PDB entry 2CFU | X-ray diffraction, 1.90 A resolution | chain A

[Chain A]
Molecule: SDSA1
Organism: Pseudomonas aeruginosa
Reference sequence: Q9I5I9 (Q9I5I9_PSEAE); numbering as in UniProt (aligned over 1-658)
Chain sequence (658 residues; row label = number of the first residue in the row):
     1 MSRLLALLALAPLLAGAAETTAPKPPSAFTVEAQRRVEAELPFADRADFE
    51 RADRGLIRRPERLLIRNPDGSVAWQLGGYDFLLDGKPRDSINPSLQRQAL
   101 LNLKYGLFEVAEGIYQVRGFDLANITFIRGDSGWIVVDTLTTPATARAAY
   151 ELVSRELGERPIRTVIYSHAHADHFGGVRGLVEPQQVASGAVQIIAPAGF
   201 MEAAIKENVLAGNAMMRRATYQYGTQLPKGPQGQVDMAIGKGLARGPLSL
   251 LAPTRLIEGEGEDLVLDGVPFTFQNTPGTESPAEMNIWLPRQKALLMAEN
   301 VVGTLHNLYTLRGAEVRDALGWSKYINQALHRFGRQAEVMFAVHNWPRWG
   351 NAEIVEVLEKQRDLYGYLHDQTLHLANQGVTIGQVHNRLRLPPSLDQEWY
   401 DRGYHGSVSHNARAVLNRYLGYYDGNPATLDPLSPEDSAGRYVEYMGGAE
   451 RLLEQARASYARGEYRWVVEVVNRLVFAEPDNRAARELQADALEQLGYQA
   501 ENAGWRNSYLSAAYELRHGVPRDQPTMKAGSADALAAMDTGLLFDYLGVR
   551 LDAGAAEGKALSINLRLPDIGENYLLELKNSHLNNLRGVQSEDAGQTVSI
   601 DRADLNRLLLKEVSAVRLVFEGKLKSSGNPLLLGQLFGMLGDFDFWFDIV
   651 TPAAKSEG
Unresolved in the structure: 1-19, 206-208, 525-529, 656-658
Metal / ion sites: Zn2+ site 1: His169, His171, Glu280; Zn2+ site 2: Asp173, His174, Glu299, His344
Ligand contacts: 1-decane-sulfonic-acid (1DB): Thr141, His171, Ala172, Asp173, Tyr223, Ile239, Leu243, Glu280, Glu299, His306, Asn307, Thr310, Arg312, Arg317, His405
From the paper describing this entry:
  - Zn2+ coordination: His169, His171, Asp173, His174, Glu280, Glu299, His344
  - binding site for 1-decane-sulfonic-acid: His306, Arg312
  - catalytic residues: Ile239, Glu299, Arg312, Arg317, His405 (proposed by the authors, not directly observed)
  - conformationally variable residues (loop rearrangement, side-chain flip): Thr276 to Glu284, Tyr325

[Summary]
Bound to chain A: 1-decane-sulfonic-acid. The Zn2+ site 1 is built by His169, His171 and Glu280. The Zn2+ site
2 is built by Asp173, His174, Glu299 and His344. From the paper: catalytic residues Ile239, Glu299 and Arg312
among others; a binding site for 1-decane-sulfonic-acid at His306 and Arg312.
Chain A is SDSA1 (Pseudomonas aeruginosa); the structure, Crystal structure of SdsA1, an alkylsulfatase from
Pseudomonas aeruginosa, in complex with 1-decane-sulfonic-acid, was determined by X-ray diffraction, deposited
together with 2CFZ, 2CG2 and 2CG3.
